PDB entry 6VON | electron microscopy, 3.35 A resolution | chains A and F of the 26 polymer chains in the assembly

[Chain A]
Name: ATP synthase subunit alpha, chloroplastic
Organism: Spinacia oleracea
Notes: EC 7.1.2.2
UniProtKB: P06450 (ATPA_SPIOL); residue numbers follow UniProt; this construct covers 1-507
Sequence (507 residues; numbered 1 to 507; the number before each row is that of its first residue):
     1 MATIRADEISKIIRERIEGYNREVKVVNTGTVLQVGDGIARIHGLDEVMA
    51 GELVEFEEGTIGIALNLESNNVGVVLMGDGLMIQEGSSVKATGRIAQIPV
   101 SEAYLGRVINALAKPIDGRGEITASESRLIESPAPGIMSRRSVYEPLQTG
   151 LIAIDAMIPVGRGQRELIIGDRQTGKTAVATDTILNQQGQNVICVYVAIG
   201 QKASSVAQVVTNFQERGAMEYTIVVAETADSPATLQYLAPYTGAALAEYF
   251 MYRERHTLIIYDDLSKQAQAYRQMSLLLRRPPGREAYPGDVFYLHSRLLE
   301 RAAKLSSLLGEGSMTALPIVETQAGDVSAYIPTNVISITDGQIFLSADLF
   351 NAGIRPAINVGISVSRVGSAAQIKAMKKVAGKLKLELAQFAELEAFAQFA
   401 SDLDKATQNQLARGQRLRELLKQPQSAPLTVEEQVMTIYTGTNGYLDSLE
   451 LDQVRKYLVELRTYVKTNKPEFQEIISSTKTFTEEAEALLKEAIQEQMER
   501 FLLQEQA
Disordered / not traced: 1-5, 507
UniProt features mapped onto this chain:
  - binding site (ATP): G170 to T177
  - site: S363 (Required for activity)
Ligand contacts:
  - ADP (adenosine-5'-diphosphate): V364, S365, R366
  - ATP (adenosine-5'-triphosphate): D171, R172, Q173, T174, G175, K176, T177, A178, D263, E321, F350, R355, P356, Q423, P424, Q425

[Chain F]
Name: ATP synthase subunit beta, chloroplastic
Organism: Spinacia oleracea
Notes: EC 7.1.2.2
UniProtKB: P00825 (ATPB_SPIOL); numbering as in UniProt (aligned over 1-498)
Sequence (498 residues; each row starts with the number of its first residue):
     1 MRINPTTSDPGVSTLEKKNLGRIAQIIGPVLDVAFPPGKMPNIYNALIVK
    51 GRDTAGQPMNVTCEVQQLLGNNRVRAVAMSATDGLTRGMEVIDTGAPLSV
   101 PVGGATLGRIFNVLGEPVDNLGPVDTRTTSPIHRSAPAFTQLDTKLSIFE
   151 TGIKVVDLLAPYRRGGKIGLFGGAGVGKTVLIMELINNIAKAHGGVSVFG
   201 GVGERTREGNDLYMEMKESGVINEQNIAESKVALVYGQMNEPPGARMRVG
   251 LTALTMAEYFRDVNEQDVLLFIDNIFRFVQAGSEVSALLGRMPSAVGYQP
   301 TLSTEMGSLQERITSTKEGSITSIQAVYVPADDLTDPAPATTFAHLDATT
   351 VLSRGLAAKGIYPAVDPLDSTSTMLQPRIVGEEHYEIAQRVKETLQRYKE
   401 LQDIIAILGLDELSEEDRLTVARARKIERFLSQPFFVAEVFTGSPGKYVG
   451 LAETIRGFQLILSGELDSLPEQAFYLVGNIDEATAKAMNLEMESKLKK
Disordered / not traced: 1-16, 497-498
UniProt features mapped onto this chain:
  - binding site (ATP): G172 to T179
Ligand contacts:
  - ADP (adenosine-5'-diphosphate): G173, A174, G175, V176, G177, K178, T179, V180, R205, E208, Y362, P363, F435, A438, F441, T442
  - ATP (adenosine-5'-triphosphate): S372, T373, Q376, Y385

[Chain A / chain F interface]
Contacting residue pairs - 110 pairs, chain A then chain F:
  G44(A) with R87(F), hydrogen bond (backbone-side chain)
  L45(A) with R87(F), hydrogen bond (backbone-side chain)
  D46(A) with R87(F)
  V48(A) with L85(F); T86(F); R87(F)
  M49(A) with G84(F); L85(F); T86(F)
  A50(A) with T82(F); D83(F); G84(F), hydrogen bond (backbone-backbone); L85(F), hydrogen bond (backbone-backbone)
  G51(A) with D83(F)
  N66(A) with I27(F)
  L67(A) with Q25(F); I26(F), hydrogen bond (backbone-backbone); L85(F); R87(F)
  E68(A) with A24(F); Q25(F); R87(F), hydrogen bond (backbone-side chain)
  S69(A) with Q25(F)
  N71(A) with R87(F)
  V72(A) with R87(F)
  I95(A) with D83(F)
  A134(A) with N240(F)
  P135(A) with T206(F)
  G136(A) with T206(F)
  I137(A) with I110(F), hydrophobic; N210(F); Y236(F), hydrophobic; Q238(F)
  M138(A) with V118(F); N120(F), hydrogen bond
  R140(A) with T206(F); N210(F)
  R141(A) with N210(F)
  S142(A) with N210(F); D211(F), hydrogen bond
  V143(A) with R207(F)
  R165(A) with R205(F)
  P281(A) with A287(F), hydrophobic
  R284(A) with V296(F)
  G289(A) with E284(F)
  D290(A) with E284(F)
  F292(A) with M239(F), hydrophobic; R277(F); Q280(F); E284(F)
  Y293(A) with M239(F); N240(F); E241(F); P242(F); R246(F); E284(F)
  S296(A) with M239(F), hydrogen bond (side chain-backbone)
  E300(A) with R205(F); T206(F), hydrogen bond
  S328(A) with A331(F)
  T333(A) with Y328(F), hydrogen bond; A331(F)
  I336(A) with A174(F), hydrophobic
  S337(A) with R205(F), hydrogen bond (backbone-side chain); M239(F); R277(F), hydrogen bond
  I338(A) with R205(F); M239(F), hydrophobic
  T339(A) with R205(F)
  D340(A) with R205(F); R207(F), salt bridge
  G361(A) with A357(F); A358(F)
  S365(A) with F441(F)
  R366(A) with R207(F); E208(F), salt bridge; F441(F)
  V367(A) with R207(F)
  G368(A) with F441(F)
  S369(A) with V440(F), hydrogen bond (backbone-backbone)
  A370(A) with V440(F)
  G381(A) with F441(F)
  K382(A) with T442(F); G443(F), hydrogen bond (side chain-backbone)
  L385(A) with G360(F); Y362(F), hydrophobic; T442(F); Y475(F); L476(F), hydrophobic
  E386(A) with Y475(F)
  A388(A) with A358(F); K359(F)
  Q389(A) with K359(F), hydrogen bond (backbone-backbone); I361(F); R429(F), hydrogen bond; Q472(F); Y475(F)
  E392(A) with K359(F); R425(F), salt bridge; R429(F), salt bridge
  L393(A) with R425(F)
  F396(A) with L410(F), hydrophobic; R425(F)
  F399(A) with I405(F), hydrophobic; A406(F); L410(F), hydrogen bond (backbone-backbone)
  A400(A) with L410(F), hydrophobic
  S401(A) with D411(F)
  A406(A) with S494(F)
  Q410(A) with Q472(F)
Other interface residues (no listed pair), chain A (68 interface residues in all): E47, L65, N70, L129, N334, I362, V364, D402
Other interface residues (no listed pair), chain F (67 interface residues in all): T54, G175, T179, V180, G203, G209, Y213, M214, P243, Y398, G409, V421, S444

[Summary]
68 residues of chain A and 67 residues of chain F are in contact; the contacts include 18 hydrogen bonds and 4
salt bridges. Polar pairs include D340(A)-R207(F), R366(A)-E208(F) and E392(A)-R425(F). ADP is bound between
chain A and chain F. Bound to chain A: ATP.
Chain A is ATP synthase subunit alpha, chloroplastic and chain F is ATP synthase subunit beta, chloroplastic,
both from Spinacia oleracea; the structure, Chloroplast ATP synthase (R1, CF1FO), was determined by electron
microscopy (same publication as 6VM1, 6VM4, 6VMB, 6VMD, 6VMG, 6VOF and 8 further entries).
